PDB entry 7E37 | X-ray diffraction, 2.09 A resolution | chain A

# Chain A
Name: Deoxypodophyllotoxin synthase
From: Sinopodophyllum hexandrum
Notes: EC 1.14.20.8
UniProt: A0A0N9HQ36 (2ODD_SINHE); numbering as in UniProt (aligned over 1-310)
Sequence (318 residues; each row starts with the number of its first residue):
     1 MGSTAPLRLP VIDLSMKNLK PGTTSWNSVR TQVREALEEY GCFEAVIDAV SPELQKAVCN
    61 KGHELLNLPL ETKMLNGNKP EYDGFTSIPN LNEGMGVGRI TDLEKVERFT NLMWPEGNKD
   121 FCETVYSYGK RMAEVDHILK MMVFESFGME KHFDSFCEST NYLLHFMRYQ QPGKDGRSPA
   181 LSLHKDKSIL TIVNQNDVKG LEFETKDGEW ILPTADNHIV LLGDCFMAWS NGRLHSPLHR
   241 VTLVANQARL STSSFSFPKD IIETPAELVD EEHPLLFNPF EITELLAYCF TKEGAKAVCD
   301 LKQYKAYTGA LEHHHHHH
Disordered / not traced: 1-5, 292-299
Sequence notes: expression tag (311-318)
Metal / ion sites: Fe ion: His184, Asp186, His239 (together with 2-oxoglutaric acid)
Ligand contacts: 2-oxoglutaric acid (AKG): His165, Met167, Tyr169, Leu181, His184, Asp186, Val193, Leu201, His239, Val241, Arg249, Ser251, Phe255
Curated features (UniProtKB/Swiss-Prot):
  - binding site (Fe cation): His184, Asp186, His239
  - binding site (2-oxoglutarate): Arg249
Reported in the primary citation:
  - Fe ion coordination: His184, Asp186, His239
  - binding site for 2-oxoglutaric acid: Tyr169, His239, Arg249, Ser251

# Summary
Bound to chain A: 2-oxoglutaric acid. His184, Asp186 and His239 form the Fe ion site. From UniProt: 3 Fe
cation-binding residues and residue binding 2-oxoglutarate Arg249. The paper reports a binding site for
2-oxoglutaric acid at Tyr169, His239 and Arg249 among others; Fe ion coordination by His184, Asp186 and
His239.
Chain A is Deoxypodophyllotoxin synthase (Sinopodophyllum hexandrum); the structure, Crystal structure of
deoxypodophyllotoxin synthase from Sinopodophyllum hexandrum in complex with 2-oxoglutarate, was determined by
X-ray diffraction (same publication as 7E38).
